Entry 8RKQ (X-ray diffraction, 2.60 A resolution); this record covers chains A and B.

Chain A (and B):
Molecule: Delta-1-pyrroline-5-carboxylate dehydrogenase, mitochondrial
From: Homo sapiens
Notes: EC 1.2.1.88; chain B of this document is another copy of the same molecule, construct and numbering; everything in this record applies to it too
UniProtKB: P30038 (AL4A1_HUMAN); residues 18-563 here = UniProt positions 18-563
Chain sequence (567 residues; numbered -3 to 563; the number before each row is that of its first residue; numbers below 1 keep their minus sign (Met-3 is residue -3)):
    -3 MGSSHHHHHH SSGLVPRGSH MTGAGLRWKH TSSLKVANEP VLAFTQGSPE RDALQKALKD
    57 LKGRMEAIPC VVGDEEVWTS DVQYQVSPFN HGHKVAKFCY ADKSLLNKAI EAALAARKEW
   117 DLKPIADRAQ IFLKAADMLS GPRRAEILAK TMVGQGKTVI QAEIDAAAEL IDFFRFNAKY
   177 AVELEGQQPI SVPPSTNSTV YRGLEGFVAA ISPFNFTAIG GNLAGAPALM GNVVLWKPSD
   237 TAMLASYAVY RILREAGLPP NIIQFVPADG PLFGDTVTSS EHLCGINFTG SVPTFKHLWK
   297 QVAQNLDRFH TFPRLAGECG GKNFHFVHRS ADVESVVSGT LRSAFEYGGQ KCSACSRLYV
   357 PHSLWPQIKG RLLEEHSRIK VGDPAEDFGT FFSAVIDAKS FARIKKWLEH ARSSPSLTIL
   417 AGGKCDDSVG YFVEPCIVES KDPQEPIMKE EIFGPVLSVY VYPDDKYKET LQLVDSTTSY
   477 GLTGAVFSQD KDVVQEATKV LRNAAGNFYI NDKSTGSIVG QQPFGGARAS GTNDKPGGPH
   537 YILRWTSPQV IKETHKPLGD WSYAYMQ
Not modelled in the structure: -3 to 15, 563 (chain B: -3 to 20)
Sequence notes: initiating methionine (-3); expression tag (-2 to 17)
Curated features (UniProtKB/Swiss-Prot):
  - active site: Glu314 (Proton acceptor), Cys348 (Nucleophile)
  - binding site (NAD(+)): Ser208, Lys233, Gly286 to Thr290, Glu447
  - binding site (substrate): Ser513
  - site: Asn211 (Transition state stabilizer)
  - modified residue: Lys31 (N6-succinyllysine), Ser44 (Phosphoserine), Lys52 (N6-acetyllysine), Lys93 (N6-acetyllysine), Lys99 (N6-acetyllysine), Lys114 (N6-acetyllysine), Lys130 (N6-acetyllysine), Lys175 (N6-acetyllysine), Lys318 (N6-acetyllysine), Lys347 (N6-succinyllysine), Lys365 (N6-acetyllysine), Lys376 (N6-acetyllysine), Lys395 (N6-succinyllysine), Lys462 (N6-acetyllysine), Lys509 (N6-acetyllysine), Lys531 (N6-acetyllysine), Lys552 (N6-acetyllysine)
  - natural variant: Ser352 (S352L: In HYRPRO2)
  - mutagenesis: Ser352 (S352A: Reduced affinity for NAD. No effect on enzyme activity)
Residues lining bound ligands: 9SZ ((1R,5S,9S,16R,20R,24S,28S,35R)-3,22-Bis(dihydroxyphosphoryloxy)tridecacyclo[22.14.1.15,20.19,16.128,35.02,23.04,21.06,19.08,17.010,15.025,38.027,36.029,34]dotetraconta-2(23),3,6,8(17),10,12,14,18,21,25,27(36),29,31,33,37-pentadecaene): His16, Met17, Leu22, Arg23, Ser187, Val188, Pro189, Pro190, Ser191, Thr192, His551, Lys552
Reported in the primary citation:
  - binding site for 9SZ: Met17, Arg23, Lys31, Ala33, Arg171, Pro189, Pro190, Lys552
  - conformationally variable residues (order/disorder transition): Met17
  - catalytic residues: Cys348 (citing earlier work)

How chain A and chain B interact:
Contacting residue pairs (208):
  Ala39(A) - Tyr561(B)
  Phe40(A) - Tyr561(B)
  Thr41(A) - Ala560(B)
  Arg47(A) - Tyr561(B)  hydrogen bond (side chain-backbone)
  Arg113(A) - Asn499(B)
  Lys114(A) - Lys495(B)
  Lys114(A) - Val496(B)
  Asp117(A) - Arg498(B)  salt bridge
  Leu118(A) - Arg498(B)
  Thr154(A) - Tyr561(B)  hydrogen bond
  Val155(A) - Tyr561(B)  hydrophobic
  Ile156(A) - Tyr559(B)  hydrophobic
  Ile156(A) - Tyr561(B)
  Phe172(A) - Ile186(B)  hydrophobic
  Leu180(A) - His536(B)
  Gln183(A) - Pro535(B)
  Gln183(A) - His536(B)  hydrogen bond
  Pro185(A) - Gly516(B)
  Pro185(A) - Gln517(B)
  Ile186(A) - Phe172(B)  hydrophobic
  Ile186(A) - Gly516(B)  hydrogen bond (backbone-backbone)
  Ile186(A) - Gln517(B)
  Val188(A) - Gln517(B)
  Asn193(A) - Gln517(B)
  Asn193(A) - Gln518(B)  hydrogen bond
  Val196(A) - Arg498(B)
  Tyr197(A) - His536(B)
  Arg198(A) - Arg498(B)  hydrogen bond (side chain-backbone)
  Arg198(A) - Asn499(B)
  Arg198(A) - Ala501(B)  hydrogen bond (side chain-backbone)
  Arg198(A) - Gly502(B)
  Arg198(A) - Ala523(B)
  Arg198(A) - Asn529(B)
  Glu201(A) - Asn499(B)
  Glu201(A) - Arg524(B)  salt bridge
  Phe291(A) - Phe308(B)  hydrophobic
  Lys292(A) - Leu302(B)
  Lys292(A) - Asp303(B)  salt bridge
  Lys292(A) - Phe308(B)
  Trp295(A) - Ala299(B)
  Trp295(A) - Leu302(B)  hydrophobic
  Trp295(A) - Phe308(B)  hydrophobic
  Trp295(A) - Pro309(B)
  Lys296(A) - Ala299(B)
  Lys296(A) - Asp303(B)  salt bridge
  Ala299(A) - Trp295(B)
  Ala299(A) - Lys296(B)
  Ala299(A) - Ala299(B)  hydrophobic
  Leu302(A) - Lys292(B)
  Leu302(A) - Trp295(B)  hydrophobic
  Asp303(A) - Lys292(B)  salt bridge
  Asp303(A) - Lys296(B)  salt bridge
  His306(A) - Arg524(B)
  His306(A) - Ala525(B)  hydrogen bond (backbone-backbone)
  Thr307(A) - Arg524(B)
  Phe308(A) - Phe291(B)  hydrophobic
  Phe308(A) - Lys292(B)
  Phe308(A) - Trp295(B)  hydrophobic
  Phe308(A) - Arg524(B)
  Phe308(A) - Ala525(B)
  Phe308(A) - Gly527(B)
  Pro309(A) - Trp295(B)
  Arg310(A) - Thr528(B)  hydrogen bond (side chain-backbone)
  Arg310(A) - Asn529(B)  hydrogen bond (side chain-backbone)
  Asp328(A) - Pro553(B)
  Ser331(A) - Pro553(B)
  Ser331(A) - Leu554(B)  hydrogen bond (side chain-backbone)
  Ser334(A) - Gly555(B)  hydrogen bond (side chain-backbone)
  Ser334(A) - Asp556(B)
  Ser334(A) - Trp557(B)  hydrogen bond (side chain-backbone)
  Gly335(A) - Leu554(B)
  Leu337(A) - Trp557(B)
  Arg338(A) - Asp556(B)  hydrogen bond (side chain-backbone)
  Arg338(A) - Trp557(B)  hydrogen bond (side chain-backbone)
  Arg338(A) - Ser558(B)
  Arg338(A) - Tyr559(B)  hydrogen bond
  Glu342(A) - Tyr559(B)  hydrogen bond
  Glu371(A) - Trp557(B)  hydrogen bond
  Arg374(A) - Trp557(B)
  Ile375(A) - Trp557(B)  hydrophobic
  Phe384(A) - Tyr561(B)
  Phe384(A) - Met562(B)
  Gly385(A) - Met562(B)
  Thr386(A) - Tyr561(B)
  Thr386(A) - Met562(B)
  Phe387(A) - Trp557(B)
  Phe387(A) - Met562(B)  hydrophobic
  Phe483(A) - Leu554(B)  hydrophobic
  Thr494(A) - Ile547(B)
  Lys495(A) - Leu118(B)
  Leu497(A) - Gln545(B)
  Arg498(A) - Asp117(B)  salt bridge
  Arg498(A) - Leu118(B)
  Arg498(A) - Val196(B)
  Arg498(A) - Arg198(B)  hydrogen bond (backbone-side chain)
  Arg498(A) - Gln545(B)
  Asn499(A) - Arg113(B)  hydrogen bond
  Asn499(A) - Arg198(B)
  Asn499(A) - Glu201(B)
  Ala501(A) - Arg198(B)
  Ala501(A) - Gln545(B)
  Gly502(A) - Gln545(B)
  Gly502(A) - Val546(B)  hydrogen bond (backbone-backbone)
  Asn503(A) - Val546(B)
  Phe504(A) - Val546(B)  hydrogen bond (backbone-backbone)
  Phe504(A) - Ile547(B)
  Phe504(A) - Lys548(B)  hydrogen bond (backbone-backbone)
  Tyr505(A) - Lys548(B)
  Ile506(A) - Ile547(B)  hydrophobic
  Ile506(A) - Lys548(B)  hydrogen bond (backbone-backbone)
  Ile506(A) - Glu549(B)
  Ile506(A) - Thr550(B)  hydrogen bond (backbone-backbone)
  Asn507(A) - Thr550(B)
  Asn507(A) - Leu554(B)
  Asp508(A) - Lys548(B)  salt bridge
  Asp508(A) - Thr550(B)  hydrogen bond
  Asp508(A) - Leu554(B)
  Gly516(A) - Pro185(B)
  Gly516(A) - Ile186(B)  hydrogen bond (backbone-backbone)
  Gln517(A) - Pro185(B)
  Gln517(A) - Ile186(B)
  Gln517(A) - Val188(B)
  Gln517(A) - Asn193(B)
  Gln517(A) - Val546(B)
  Gln518(A) - Asn193(B)  hydrogen bond
  Gln518(A) - Val546(B)
  Gln518(A) - Lys548(B)
  Pro519(A) - Val546(B)
  Ala523(A) - Thr307(B)
  Ala523(A) - Ser543(B)
  Arg524(A) - Glu201(B)  salt bridge
  Arg524(A) - His306(B)
  Arg524(A) - Thr307(B)  hydrogen bond (backbone-side chain)
  Arg524(A) - Phe308(B)
  Ala525(A) - His306(B)
  Ala525(A) - Phe308(B)
  Gly527(A) - Phe308(B)
  Thr528(A) - Arg310(B)  hydrogen bond (backbone-side chain)
  Asn529(A) - Arg198(B)
  Asn529(A) - Arg310(B)
  Asn529(A) - Ser543(B)  hydrogen bond
  Asn529(A) - Pro544(B)  hydrogen bond (side chain-backbone)
  Lys531(A) - Pro544(B)
  Lys531(A) - Val546(B)
  His536(A) - Leu180(B)
  His536(A) - Gln183(B)  hydrogen bond
  His536(A) - Tyr197(B)
  His536(A) - Leu539(B)
  Leu539(A) - His536(B)
  Leu539(A) - Leu539(B)  hydrophobic
  Arg540(A) - Arg540(B)
  Ser543(A) - Ala523(B)
  Ser543(A) - Asn529(B)  hydrogen bond
  Pro544(A) - Asn529(B)  hydrogen bond (backbone-side chain)
  Pro544(A) - Lys531(B)
  Gln545(A) - Leu497(B)
  Gln545(A) - Arg498(B)  hydrogen bond (side chain-backbone)
  Gln545(A) - Ala501(B)  hydrogen bond (side chain-backbone)
  Gln545(A) - Gly502(B)
  Gln545(A) - Phe504(B)
  Val546(A) - Gly502(B)  hydrogen bond (backbone-backbone)
  Val546(A) - Asn503(B)
  Val546(A) - Phe504(B)  hydrogen bond (backbone-backbone)
  Val546(A) - Gln517(B)
  Val546(A) - Gln518(B)
  Val546(A) - Pro519(B)
  Ile547(A) - Phe504(B)
  Ile547(A) - Ile506(B)  hydrophobic
  Lys548(A) - Phe504(B)  hydrogen bond (backbone-backbone)
  Lys548(A) - Tyr505(B)
  Lys548(A) - Ile506(B)  hydrogen bond (backbone-backbone)
  Lys548(A) - Asp508(B)  salt bridge
  Lys548(A) - Gln518(B)
  Glu549(A) - Ile506(B)
  Thr550(A) - Ile506(B)  hydrogen bond (backbone-backbone)
  Thr550(A) - Asn507(B)  hydrogen bond (side chain-backbone)
  Thr550(A) - Asp508(B)
  Pro553(A) - Asp328(B)
  Pro553(A) - Ser331(B)
  Leu554(A) - Ser331(B)  hydrogen bond (backbone-side chain)
  Leu554(A) - Gly335(B)
  Leu554(A) - Asn507(B)
  Leu554(A) - Asp508(B)
  Gly555(A) - Ser334(B)  hydrogen bond (backbone-side chain)
  Asp556(A) - Ser334(B)
  Asp556(A) - Arg338(B)  hydrogen bond (backbone-side chain)
  Trp557(A) - Ser334(B)  hydrogen bond (backbone-side chain)
  Trp557(A) - Arg338(B)  hydrogen bond (backbone-side chain)
  Trp557(A) - Glu371(B)  hydrogen bond
  Trp557(A) - Ile375(B)  hydrophobic
  Trp557(A) - Phe387(B)  hydrophobic
  Ser558(A) - Arg338(B)  hydrogen bond (backbone-side chain)
  Tyr559(A) - Ile156(B)  hydrophobic
  Tyr559(A) - Arg338(B)  hydrogen bond
  Tyr559(A) - Glu342(B)  hydrogen bond
  Ala560(A) - Thr41(B)
  Tyr561(A) - Ala39(B)
  Tyr561(A) - Phe40(B)
  Tyr561(A) - Arg47(B)  hydrogen bond (backbone-side chain)
  Tyr561(A) - Thr154(B)
  Tyr561(A) - Val155(B)  hydrophobic
  Tyr561(A) - Ile156(B)
  Tyr561(A) - Phe384(B)
  Tyr561(A) - Thr386(B)
  Met562(A) - Phe384(B)
  Met562(A) - Gly385(B)
  Met562(A) - Thr386(B)
  Met562(A) - Phe387(B)  hydrophobic
Other interface residues (no listed pair), chain A (100 interface residues in all): Gln157, Gly199, Gln300, Ser475, Lys509, Asp530
Other interface residues (no listed pair), chain B (101 interface residues in all): Gln157, Val288, Val298, Gln300, Leu337, Arg374, Ser475, Phe483, Lys509, Gly512

In short:
Chain A and chain B form an interface of 100 and 101 residues respectively; the contacts include 53 hydrogen
bonds and 10 salt bridges. Among the polar pairs are Asp117(A)-Arg498(B), Glu201(A)-Arg524(B) and
Lys292(A)-Asp303(B). From the paper: the catalytic residue Cys348(A); a binding site for 9SZ at Met17(A),
Arg23(A) and Lys31(A) among others.
Both chains are Delta-1-pyrroline-5-carboxylate dehydrogenase, mitochondrial (Homo sapiens). Entry 8RKQ
(Structure of human DELTA-1-PYRROLINE-5-CARBOXYLATE DEHYDROGENASE (ALDH4A1) complexed with the molecular
tweezer CLR01) was determined by X-ray diffraction (same publication as 8RKR).
